8HSL - chains I and B of the 11 polymer chains in the assembly; structure by electron microscopy, 5.80 A resolution (low resolution: residue-level contacts below are approximate; hydrogen-bond / salt-bridge calls are withheld).

== Chain I ==
Name: DNA-directed RNA polymerase subunit beta
From: Thermus thermophilus HB8
Notes: EC 2.7.7.6
Reference sequence: Q8RQE9 (RPOB_THET8); residue numbers follow UniProt; this construct covers 1-1119
Sequence (1119 residues; row label = number of the first residue in the row):
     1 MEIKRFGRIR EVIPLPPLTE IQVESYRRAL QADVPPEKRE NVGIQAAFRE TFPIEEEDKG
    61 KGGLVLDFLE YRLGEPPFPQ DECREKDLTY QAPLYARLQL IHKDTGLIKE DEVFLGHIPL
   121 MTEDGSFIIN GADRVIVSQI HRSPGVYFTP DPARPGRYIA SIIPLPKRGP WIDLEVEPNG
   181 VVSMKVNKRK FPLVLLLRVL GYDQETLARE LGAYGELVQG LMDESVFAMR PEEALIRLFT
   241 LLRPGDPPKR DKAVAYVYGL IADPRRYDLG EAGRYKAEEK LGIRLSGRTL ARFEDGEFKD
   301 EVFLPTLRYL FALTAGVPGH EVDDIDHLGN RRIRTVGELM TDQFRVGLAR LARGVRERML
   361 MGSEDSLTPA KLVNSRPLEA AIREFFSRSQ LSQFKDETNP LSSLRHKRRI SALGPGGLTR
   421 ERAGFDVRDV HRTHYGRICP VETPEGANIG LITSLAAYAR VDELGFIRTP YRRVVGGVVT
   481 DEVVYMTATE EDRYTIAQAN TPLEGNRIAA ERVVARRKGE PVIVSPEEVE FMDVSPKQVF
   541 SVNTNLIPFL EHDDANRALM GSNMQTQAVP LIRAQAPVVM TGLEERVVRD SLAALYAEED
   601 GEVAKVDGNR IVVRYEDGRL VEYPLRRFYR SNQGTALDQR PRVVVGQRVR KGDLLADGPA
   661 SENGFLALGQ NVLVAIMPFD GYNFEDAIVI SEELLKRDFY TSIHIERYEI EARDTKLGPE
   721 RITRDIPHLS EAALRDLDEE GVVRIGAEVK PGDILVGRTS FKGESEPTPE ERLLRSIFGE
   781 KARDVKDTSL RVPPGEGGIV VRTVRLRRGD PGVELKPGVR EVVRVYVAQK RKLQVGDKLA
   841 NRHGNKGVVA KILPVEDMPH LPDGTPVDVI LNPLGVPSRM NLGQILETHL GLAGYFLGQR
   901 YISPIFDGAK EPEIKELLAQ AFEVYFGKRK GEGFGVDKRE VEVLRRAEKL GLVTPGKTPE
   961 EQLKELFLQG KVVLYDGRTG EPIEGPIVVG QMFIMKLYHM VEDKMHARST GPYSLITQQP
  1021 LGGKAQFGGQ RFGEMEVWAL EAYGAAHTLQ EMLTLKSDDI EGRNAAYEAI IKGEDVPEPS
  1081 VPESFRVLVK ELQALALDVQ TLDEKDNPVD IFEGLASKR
Disordered / not traced: 762-784

== Chain B ==
Name: Transcription termination factor Rho
From: Thermus thermophilus HB8
Reference sequence: Q5SJE9 (Q5SJE9_THET8); numbering as in UniProt (aligned over 1-426)
Sequence (428 residues; numbered -1 to 426; the number before each row is that of its first residue; numbers below 1 keep their minus sign (Gly-1 is residue -1)):
    -1 GPMRRKETLQ ETPLTYQELA SKILPELHLL AQEAGIEGYK RMKKDQLIMA LLERQTQGEG
    59 LRLVKGYLEI SQDGYGFLTE NLHNLESRVA IVSAGLIKQY ALRAGDYVVG QARPPRENER
   119 YATLLKVEAV NNLDPEAAKN RPRFDELTPQ FPDRQIRLET TPDELSTRVI DLLAPIGRGQ
   179 RGLIVAPPKA GKTTLLKKIA NAVLKNEPDI KVIVLLIDER PEEVTDFRES VQGAEVIAST
   239 FDEPPQNHIR VAEFVHERAK RIVEEGGHVM ILLDSITRLA RANNLVTPPT GRTLSGGLDS
   299 AALYFPKRFL GAARNIRGGG SLTILATALV ETGSRMDDVI FEEFKGTGNM ELHLSRRLEE
   359 RRIFPAIDIL KSGTRREELL LGEEVTHKMW LLRKVLADMD PAEAMEMLLA RLARTKNNKE
   419 FLASLAAR
Disordered / not traced: -1 to 59, 421-426
Differences from the reference sequence: expression tag (-1 to 0)
Metal / ion sites: Mg2+: Thr191, Glu217 (together with ADP)
Ligand contacts: ADP: Asp161, Pro186, Lys187, Ala188, Gly189, Lys190, Thr191, Thr192, Lys196, Glu217, Arg218, Glu221, Asp272, Glu357, Phe362

== Chain I / chain B interface ==
Residue-residue contacts (7):
  Pro727(I) - Gln70(B)
  Leu729(I) - Asp71(B)
  Ser730(I) - Asp71(B)
  Glu731(I) - Asp71(B)
  Glu731(I) - Tyr73(B)
  Arg735(I) - Asn116(B)
  Arg744(I) - Asn116(B)
Other interface residues (no listed pair), chain I (8 interface residues in all): His728, Asp738
Other interface residues (no listed pair), chain B (5 interface residues in all): Arg118
From the paper, about this interface:
  - interface residues, chain I: Pro727(I)

== Overview ==
The interface between chain I and chain B involves 8 residues on one side and 5 on the other. Bound to chain
B: ADP. The Mg2+ site is built by Thr191(B) and Glu217(B). The paper reports the interface residue Pro727(I).
Chain I is DNA-directed RNA polymerase subunit beta and chain B is Transcription termination factor Rho, both
from Thermus thermophilus HB8; the structure, Thermus thermophilus RNA polymerase bound with an inverted Rho
hexamer, was determined by electron microscopy (same publication as 8HSG, 8HSH, 8HSJ and 8HSR).
